3BXQ - chains A and B of the 4 polymer chains in the assembly; structure by X-ray diffraction, 1.30 A resolution.

[Chain A]
Protein: insulin A chain
UniProt: P01308 (INS_HUMAN); residues 1-21 here correspond to UniProt positions 90-110 (UniProt number = residue number + 89)
Chain sequence (21 residues; each row starts with the number of its first residue):
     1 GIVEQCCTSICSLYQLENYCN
Cystine bridges: C6-C11

[Chain B]
Protein: insulin B chain
UniProt: P01308 (INS_HUMAN); residues 1-30 here correspond to UniProt positions 25-54 (UniProt number = residue number + 24)
Chain sequence (30 residues; row label = number of the first residue in the row):
     1 FVNQRLCGSHLVEALYLVCGERGFFYTPKT
Construct notes: engineered mutation R5 (His29 in P01308)
Ion coordination: Zn2+ near H10 (its only coordinating residue here)

[How chain A and chain B interact]
Inter-chain disulfides: C7(A)-C7(B), C20(A)-C19(B)
Pairs across the interface (38; chain A residue first):
  G1(A) - K29(B)
  V3(A) - L11(B)  hydrophobic
  V3(A) - Y26(B)
  V3(A) - T27(B)
  V3(A) - P28(B)  hydrophobic
  E4(A) - P28(B)
  E4(A) - K29(B)  hydrogen bond (side chain-backbone)
  C6(A) - R5(B)
  C6(A) - L6(B)  hydrogen bond (backbone-backbone)
  C6(A) - L11(B)  hydrophobic
  C7(A) - R5(B)  hydrogen bond (backbone-side chain)
  C7(A) - L6(B)  hydrogen bond (backbone-backbone)
  C7(A) - C7(B)  disulfide
  S9(A) - R5(B)
  I10(A) - Q4(B)
  C11(A) - N3(B)
  C11(A) - Q4(B)  hydrogen bond (backbone-side chain)
  S12(A) - N3(B)
  S12(A) - Q4(B)
  L13(A) - F1(B)  hydrophobic
  L13(A) - Q4(B)
  L13(A) - V18(B)  hydrophobic
  Y14(A) - F1(B)
  L16(A) - L6(B)  hydrophobic
  L16(A) - L11(B)  hydrophobic
  L16(A) - A14(B)  hydrophobic
  L16(A) - L15(B)
  E17(A) - V18(B)
  E17(A) - R22(B)  salt bridge
  Y19(A) - F24(B)
  Y19(A) - F25(B)  hydrogen bond (backbone-backbone)
  C20(A) - C19(B)  disulfide
  C20(A) - R22(B)
  C20(A) - G23(B)
  N21(A) - R22(B)  hydrogen bond (side chain-backbone)
  N21(A) - G23(B)  hydrogen bond (backbone-backbone)
  N21(A) - F24(B)
  N21(A) - F25(B)
Other interface residues (no listed pair), chain A (17 interface residues in all): I2

[Overview]
17 residues of chain A face 19 of chain B across their interface, with 2 disulfide bonds, 8 hydrogen bonds and
1 salt bridge. Polar contacts include E17(A)-R22(B), E4(A)-K29(B) and C7(A)-R5(B).
Here chain A is insulin A chain and chain B is insulin B chain. Entry 3BXQ (The structure of a mutant insulin
uncouples receptor binding from protein allostery. An electrostatic block to ...) was determined by X-ray
diffraction.
